PDB entry 7M2U | electron microscopy, 8.20 A resolution (very low resolution: no residue pairs are listed; an interface is given only as per-side residue counts) | chains 0 and 1 of the 11 polymer chains in the assembly

[Chain 0]
Molecule: DNA repair helicase RAD3
Organism: Saccharomyces cerevisiae (strain ATCC 204508 / S288c)
Notes: EC 3.6.4.12
UniProt: P06839 (RAD3_YEAST); residues 1-778 here = UniProt positions 1-778
Amino-acid sequence (778 residues; each row starts with the number of its first residue):
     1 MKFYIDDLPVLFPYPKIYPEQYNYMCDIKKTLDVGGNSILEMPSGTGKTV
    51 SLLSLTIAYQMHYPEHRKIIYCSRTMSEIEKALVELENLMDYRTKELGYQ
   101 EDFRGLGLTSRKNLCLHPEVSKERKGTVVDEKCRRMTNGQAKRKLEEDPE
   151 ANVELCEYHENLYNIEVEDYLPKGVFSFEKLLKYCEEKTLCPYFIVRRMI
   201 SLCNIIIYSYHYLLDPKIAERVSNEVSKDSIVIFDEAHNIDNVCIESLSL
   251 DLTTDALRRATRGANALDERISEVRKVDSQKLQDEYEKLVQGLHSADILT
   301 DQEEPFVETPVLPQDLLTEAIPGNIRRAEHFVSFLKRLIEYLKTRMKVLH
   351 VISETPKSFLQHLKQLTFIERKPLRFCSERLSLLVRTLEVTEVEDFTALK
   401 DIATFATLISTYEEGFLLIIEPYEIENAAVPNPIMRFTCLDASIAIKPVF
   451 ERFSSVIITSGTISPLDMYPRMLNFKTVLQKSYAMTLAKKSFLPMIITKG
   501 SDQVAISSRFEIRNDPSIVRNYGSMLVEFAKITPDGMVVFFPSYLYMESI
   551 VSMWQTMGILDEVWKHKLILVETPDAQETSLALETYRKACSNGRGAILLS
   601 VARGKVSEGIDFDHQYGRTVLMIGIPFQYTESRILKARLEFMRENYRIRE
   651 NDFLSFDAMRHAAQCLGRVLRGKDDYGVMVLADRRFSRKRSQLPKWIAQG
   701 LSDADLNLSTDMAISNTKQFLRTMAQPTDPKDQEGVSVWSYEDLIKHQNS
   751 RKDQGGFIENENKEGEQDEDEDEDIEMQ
Disordered / not traced: 755-778
Ion coordination: 4Fe-4S cluster Fe: Cys-115, Cys-133, Cys-156
Small-molecule neighbours: 4Fe-4S cluster (SF4): Cys-115, Leu-116, His-117, Val-120, Cys-133, Thr-137, Cys-156, Tyr-158, Cys-191, Tyr-193, Phe-194
Curated features (UniProtKB/Swiss-Prot):
  - motif: Asp-235 to His-238 (DEAH box)
  - binding site (ATP): Met-42 to Thr-49
  - binding site ([4Fe-4S] cluster): Cys-115, Cys-133, Cys-156, Cys-191
  - mutagenesis: Lys-48 (K48R/A: Loss of ATPase and DNA helicase activities but not ssDNA-binding or ATP-binding, impaired removal of pyrimidine dimers. Loss of RNA:DNA helicase. Extremely UV-sensitive), Arg-111 (R111H: Intermediate level of UV-sensitivity), Cys-115 (C115S: Extremely UV-sensitive), Glu-236 (E236K: In rad3-1; abnormal sensitivity to UV irradiation, defective excision of damaged DNA bases ...), Gly-461 (G461R: In rad3-2; abnormal sensitivity to UV irradiation, defective excision of damaged DNA bases)

[Chain 1]
Molecule: General transcription and DNA repair factor IIH subunit TFB1
Organism: Saccharomyces cerevisiae (strain ATCC 204508 / S288c)
UniProt: P32776 (TFB1_YEAST); residue numbers follow UniProt; this construct covers 1-642
Amino-acid sequence (642 residues; row label = number of the first residue in the row):
     1 MSHSGAAIFEKVSGIIAINEDVSPAELTWRSTDGDKVHTVVLSTIDKLQA
    51 TPASSEKMMLRLIGKVDESKKRKDNEGNEVVPKPQRHMFSFNNRTVMDNI
   101 KMTLQQIISRYKDADIYEEKRRREESAQHTETPMSSSSVTAGTPTPHLDT
   151 PQLNNGAPLINTAKLDDSLSKEKLLTNLKLQQSLLKGNKVLMKVFQETVI
   201 NAGLPPSEFWSTRIPLLRAFALSTSQKVGPYNVLSTIKPVASSENKVNVN
   251 LSREKILNIFENYPIVKKAYTDNVPKNFKEPEFWARFFSSKLFRKLRGEK
   301 IMQNDRGDVIIDRYLTLDQEFDRKDDDMLLHPVKKIIDLDGNIQDDPVVR
   351 GNRPDFTMQPGVDINGNSDGTVDILKGMNRLSEKMIMALKNEYSRTNLQN
   401 KSNITNDEEDEDNDERNELKIDDLNESYKTNYAIIHLKRNAHEKTTDNDA
   451 KSSADSIKNADLKVSNQQMLQQLSLVMDNLINKLDLNQVVPNNEVSNKIN
   501 KRVITAIKINAKQAKHNNVNSALGSFVDNTSQANELEVKSTLPIDLLESC
   551 RMLHTTCCEFLKHFYIHFQSGEQKQASTVKKLYNHLKDCIEKLNELFQDV
   601 LNGDGESMSNTCTAYLKPVLNSITLATHKYDEYFNEYNNNSN
Disordered / not traced: 1-167, 356-367, 394-464, 520-536, 568-572, 640-642
Curated features (UniProtKB/Swiss-Prot):
  - modified residue: Thr-150 (Phosphothreonine)

[How chain 0 and chain 1 interact]
At this resolution (8 A) residue pairs are not listed: 47 residues of chain 0 and 36 of chain 1 lie at the interface.

[Summary]
The interface between chain 0 and chain 1 involves 47 residues on one side and 36 on the other. Ligands of
chain 0: 4Fe-4S cluster. UniProt lists 8 ATP-binding residues, 4 [4Fe-4S] cluster-binding residues and 5
mutagenesis sites on chain 0.
Here chain 0 is DNA repair helicase RAD3 and chain 1 is General transcription and DNA repair factor IIH
subunit TFB1, both from Saccharomyces cerevisiae (strain ATCC 204508 / S288c). Entry 7M2U (Nucleotide Excision
Repair complex TFIIH Rad4-33) was determined by electron microscopy together with 7K01 and 7K04 from the same
study.
